PDB entry 7O0X | electron microscopy, 2.44 A resolution | chains C and M of the 87 polymer chains in the assembly

[Chain C]
Name: MULTIHEME_CYTC domain-containing protein
From: Gemmatimonas phototrophica
UniProt: A0A143BHR6 (A0A143BHR6_9BACT); residue numbers follow UniProt; this construct covers 1-354
Sequence (354 residues; each row starts with the number of its first residue):
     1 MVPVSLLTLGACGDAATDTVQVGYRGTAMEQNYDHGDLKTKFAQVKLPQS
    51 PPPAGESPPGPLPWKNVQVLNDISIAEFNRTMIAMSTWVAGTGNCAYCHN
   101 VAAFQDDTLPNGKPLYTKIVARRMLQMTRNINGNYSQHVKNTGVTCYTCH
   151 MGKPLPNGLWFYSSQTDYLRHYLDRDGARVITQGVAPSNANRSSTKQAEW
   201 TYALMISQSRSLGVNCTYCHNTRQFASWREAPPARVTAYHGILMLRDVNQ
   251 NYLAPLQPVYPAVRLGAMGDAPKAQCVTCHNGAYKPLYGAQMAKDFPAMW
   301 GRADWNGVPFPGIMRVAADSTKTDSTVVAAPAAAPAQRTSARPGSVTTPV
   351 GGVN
Not modelled in the structure: 1-14, 314-354
Covalently attached groups: heme c (HEC) linked to C95, C98, C146, C149, C216, C219, C276, C279; alpha-D-mannopyranose (MAN) linked to T108
Bound ions: heme c Fe (4 sites), coordinated by M82, H99, M124, H138, H150, M205, H220, H280
Residues lining bound ligands:
  - heme c (HEC), molecule 1: W64, K65, N66, V67, Q68, V69, L70, F78, M82, I83, M85, S86, V89, N94, H99, F104, Q105, K118, A121, R122, L125
  - heme c (HEC), molecule 2: M85, V89, Y97, Y116, T117, V120, A121, M124, L125, M127, T128, I131, V144, T145, H150, P154, L155, P156, L159, L253, Y260, R264, P272, T278, M299
  - heme c (HEC), molecule 3: I131, H138, V139, K140, T142, G143, V144, Y172, Q208, L212, Y218, A234, T237, A238, G241, I242, M244, L245, Q275, H280, Y284, K285, P286
  - heme c (HEC), molecule 4: H171, D176, A178, R179, V180, I181, T201, Y202, M205, I206, Q208, S209, L212, V214, N215, H220, F225, A226, R235, A238, Y239, I242
  - alpha-D-mannopyranose / alpha-L-rhamnopyranose / V75, molecule 1: Q105, D106, L109, P110, N111, G112
  - alpha-D-mannopyranose / alpha-L-rhamnopyranose / V75, molecule 2: D174, R175, D176

[Chain M]
Name: RC-M
From: Gemmatimonas phototrophica
Sequence (367 residues; each row starts with the number of its first residue):
     1 MLEYQNLFTRVQVRTVPEPGIPIDESTGTRYGTGTFSYLAGKFGDAQIGP
    51 IYLGWAGVLSLIFGFIAIEIIGLNMWASVGWDPVEFIRQLPWLALEPPPP
   101 QYGLRVPPLNQGGWYLMAGFFLTVSIILWWIRIYRRARALQMGSHLPWAF
   151 ASAIFLYSTFFFQPLLVGSWSEMVPFGIFPHLDWTSAFSIRYGNLYYNPF
   201 HALSIAFLYGSAVLFAMHGATILAVARMGGEREIEQITDRGTAAERSMLF
   251 WRWCMGFNATMESIHRWAWWFAVLTTFTGGIGILLTGTVVDNWYLWGVKH
   301 GLVAPYPAQNQLTPEQQDLLRGRYQGTAPDSFPSYVVPQNATMPDTAAAP
   351 IVTDSITTDSTKTGGTQ
Not modelled in the structure: 1-2, 338-367
Covalently attached groups: alpha-D-mannopyranose (MAN) linked to S331
Bound ions: Fe ion: H218, E233, H265 (shared with 2 residues of chain L)
Residues lining bound ligands:
  - 0V9 ((19R,22S)-25-amino-22-hydroxy-22-oxido-16-oxo-17,21,23-trioxa-22lambda~5~-phosphapentacosan-19-yl (9Z)-hexadec-9-enoate), molecule 1: L104, F120, T123, V124, F155, F161, F162, L165, L166, G168, L284
  - 0V9, molecule 2: F277, I281, L285, V289
  - bacteriochlorophyll a (BCL), molecule 1: I68, I71, L122, I126, F150, A153, I154, L156, Y157, F160, W184, T185, S186, F188, S189, L195, Y196, H201, S204, I205, L208, Y209, T275, T276, G279, G280, G282, I283
  - bacteriochlorophyll a (BCL), molecule 2: Y157, F160, V174, I178, H181, L182, W184, T185
  - bacteriochlorophyll a (BCL), molecule 3: T185, S186, Y196, Y209
  - bacteriochlorophyll a (BCL), molecule 4: Y196, A202, I205, A206, Y209, G210, V213, F271
  - bacteriopheophytin a (BPH), molecule 1: V58, S60, L61, I62, G64, F65, L122, S125, I126, W129, I133, L146, A149, F150, A153, A272, V273, T276
  - bacteriopheophytin a (BPH), molecule 2: Y209, A212, V213, A216, M217, W251, C254, M255
  - tetramyristoyl-cardiolipin (CD4; (2R,5R,11R,14R)-5,8,11-trihydroxy-5,11-dioxido-17-oxo-2,14-bis(tetradecanoyloxy)-4,6,10,12,16-pentaoxa-5,11-diphosphatriacont-1-yl tetradecanoate), molecule 1: W55, F63, F120, V124, I127, L128, W130, I131, Y134, R135, F162
  - tetramyristoyl-cardiolipin (CD4), molecule 2: R138, G143, S144, H145, W148, A151, S152, F155, R266, W269, W270, V273, F277
  - tetramyristoyl-cardiolipin (CD4), molecule 3: L203, A206, R252, M255, G256, F257, W267, F271
  - spirilloxanthin (CRT): I68, E69, I71, G72, L73, M75, W76, F86, L90, Y115, L116, G119, F120, T123, Y157, F160, F161, W170, M173, V174, P175, F176, G177, I178, H181
  - alpha-D-mannopyranose / alpha-L-rhamnopyranose / V75: T327, A328, P329, D330, P333, S334, Y335
  - menaquinone 8 (MQ8), molecule 1: P83, V84, I87
  - menaquinone 8 (MQ8), molecule 2: V213, L214, M217, H218, T221, A244, S247, M248, W251, M255, F257, N258, A259, T260, M261, I264, W267, F271
  - phosphatidylglycerol (PGW; (1R)-2-{[(S)-{[(2S)-2,3-dihydroxypropyl]oxy}(hydroxy)phosphoryl]oxy}-1-[(hexadecanoyloxy)methyl]ethyl (9Z)-octadec-9-enoate): P199, A202, L203, W296, H300, G301, L302

[How chain C and chain M interact]
Contacting residue pairs (118; chain C residue first):
  G23(C) with Q309(M)
  Y24(C) with Y306(M), hydrophobic; P307(M), hydrophobic; Q309(M)
  T27(C) with Y306(M)
  Y162(C) with F332(M), hydrophobic; P333(M), hydrogen bond (side chain-backbone); Y335(M)
  Q165(C) with A328(M); P329(M); D330(M)
  R170(C) with P329(M); S331(M), hydrogen bond (side chain-backbone); F332(M); P333(M)
  L173(C) with Y335(M)
  D174(C) with P329(M); Y335(M)
  R175(C) with Q325(M); G326(M); T327(M); A328(M); P329(M)
  D176(C) with R323(M), salt bridge
  G177(C) with R323(M); Y324(M); Q325(M)
  A178(C) with R323(M), hydrogen bond (backbone-backbone)
  R179(C) with L320(M), hydrogen bond (side chain-backbone); G322(M); R323(M), hydrogen bond (backbone-backbone); Y324(M); Q325(M), hydrogen bond (backbone-backbone)
  V180(C) with R191(M); Y324(M); Q325(M)
  I181(C) with I190(M); N292(M); Y324(M), hydrogen bond (backbone-side chain)
  T182(C) with R191(M); D291(M), hydrogen bond; N292(M), hydrogen bond (backbone-side chain); Y324(M)
  Q183(C) with L295(M); Y324(M)
  G184(C) with N292(M); L295(M)
  V185(C) with V290(M); D291(M), hydrogen bond (backbone-backbone); N292(M), hydrogen bond (backbone-backbone); L295(M); W296(M)
  A186(C) with V289(M); D291(M)
  P187(C) with G287(M); T288(M); V289(M); D291(M)
  A190(C) with Y324(M)
  N191(C) with R191(M); Y324(M)
  R192(C) with V167(M), hydrogen bond (side chain-backbone)
  S193(C) with R191(M), hydrogen bond (backbone-side chain); Y324(M)
  S194(C) with P100(M); S171(M); E172(M), hydrogen bond
  T195(C) with E172(M), hydrogen bond; W184(M); A187(M); F188(M)
  K196(C) with E96(M), salt bridge; P97(M), hydrogen bond (side chain-backbone); P98(M), hydrogen bond (side chain-backbone); S171(M)
  Q197(C) with Q325(M), hydrogen bond (side chain-backbone); G326(M), hydrogen bond (side chain-backbone)
  A198(C) with A187(M)
  E199(C) with D183(M); A187(M)
  W200(C) with Q325(M)
  T201(C) with Q325(M), hydrogen bond
  Y202(C) with S186(M); I190(M), hydrophobic
  N221(C) with Y306(M)
  R223(C) with N194(M), hydrogen bond (backbone-side chain); Y197(M); Y294(M); V303(M); A304(M), hydrogen bond (side chain-backbone); Y306(M)
  Q224(C) with G193(M); N292(M), hydrogen bond; Y294(M)
  W228(C) with N310(M); L312(M), hydrophobic; L320(M)
  R229(C) with A308(M); Q309(M), hydrogen bond (backbone-backbone); N310(M), hydrogen bond (backbone-backbone)
  E230(C) with Y294(M), hydrogen bond; Q309(M)
  A231(C) with Q309(M); N310(M)
  P233(C) with Q309(M); N310(M)
  V236(C) with N310(M); Q316(M); L320(M), hydrophobic
  Y239(C) with L319(M); L320(M), hydrophobic; R321(M)
  H240(C) with L319(M)
  Q250(C) with Y335(M), hydrogen bond
  A254(C) with Y335(M), hydrophobic
  P255(C) with Y335(M)
  P258(C) with V336(M)
  M268(C) with F332(M), hydrophobic
Also at the interface, not in a pair above, chain C (56 interface residues in all): V22, S163, T166, F225, P232, Q257
Also at the interface, not in a pair above, chain M (54 interface residues in all): Y192, S334

[In short]
Chain C and chain M form an interface of 56 and 54 residues respectively, with 27 hydrogen bonds and 2 salt
bridges. Polar contacts include D176(C)-R323(M), K196(C)-E96(M) and Y162(C)-P333(M). One alpha-D-mannopyranose
/ alpha-L-rhamnopyranose / V75 molecule is bound between chain C and chain M.
Here chain C is MULTIHEME_CYTC domain-containing protein and chain M is RC-M, both from Gemmatimonas
phototrophica. Entry 7O0X (Cryo-EM structure (model_2b) of the RC-dLH complex from Gemmatimonas phototrophica
at 2.44 A) was determined by electron microscopy together with 7O0U, 7O0V and 7O0W from the same study.
